PDB entry 4DY1 | X-ray diffraction, 2.04 A resolution | chain A

Chain A:
Molecule: Queuine tRNA-ribosyltransferase
Source organism: Zymomonas mobilis
Notes: EC 2.4.2.29
Reference sequence: P28720 (TGT_ZYMMO); residue numbers follow UniProt; this construct covers 1-386
Sequence (388 residues; row label = number of the first residue in the row; numbers below 1 keep their minus sign (Gly-1 is residue -1)):
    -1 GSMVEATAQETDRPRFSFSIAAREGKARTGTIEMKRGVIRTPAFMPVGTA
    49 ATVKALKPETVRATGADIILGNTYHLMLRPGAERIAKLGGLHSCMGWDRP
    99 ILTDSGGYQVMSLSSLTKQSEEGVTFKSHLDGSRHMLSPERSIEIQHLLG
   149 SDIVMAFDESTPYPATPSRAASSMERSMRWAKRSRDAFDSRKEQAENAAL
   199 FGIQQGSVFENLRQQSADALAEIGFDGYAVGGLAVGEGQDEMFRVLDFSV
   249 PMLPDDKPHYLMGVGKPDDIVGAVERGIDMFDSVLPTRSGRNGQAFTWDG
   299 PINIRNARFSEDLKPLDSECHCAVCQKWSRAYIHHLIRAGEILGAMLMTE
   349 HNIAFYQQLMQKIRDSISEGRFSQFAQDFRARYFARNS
Unresolved in the structure: -1 to 10, 49-50, 114-115, 384-386
Differences from the reference sequence: expression tag (-1 to 0); engineered mutation Cys92 (Phe in P28720), Ser158 (Cys in P28720), Ser281 (Cys in P28720)
Bound ions: Zn2+ site 1 near His73 (its only coordinating residue here); Zn2+ site 2: Cys318, Cys320, Cys323, His349
Curated features (UniProtKB/Swiss-Prot):
  - region (RNA binding): Gly261 to Asp267, Thr285 to Arg289
  - active site: Asp102 (Proton acceptor), Asp280 (Nucleophile)
  - binding site (substrate): Asp102 to Tyr106, Asp156, Gln203, Gly230
  - binding site (Zn(2+)): Cys318, Cys320, Cys323, His349
  - mutagenesis: Ser103 (S103A: Strongly reduces activity), Asp156 (D156A: Abolishes catalytic activity), Asp280 (D280N: Abolishes catalytic activity)

Summary:
The Zn2+ site 2 is built by Cys318, Cys320, Cys323 and His349. From UniProt: active-site residues Asp102 and
Asp280, 8 substrate-binding residues, 4 Zn2+-binding residues and 3 mutagenesis sites.
Chain A is Queuine tRNA-ribosyltransferase (Zymomonas mobilis); the structure, tRNA-guanine transglycosylase
F92C C158S C281S mutant, was determined by X-ray diffraction together with 4L56 and 4HTB from the same study.
